6IQH - chains B and D of the 4 polymer chains in the assembly; structure by X-ray diffraction, 3.00 A resolution.

[Chain B]
Molecule: Immunoglobulin gamma-1 heavy chain
From: Homo sapiens
Reference sequence: P0DOX5 (IGG1_HUMAN); residues 236-445 here correspond to UniProt positions 238-447 (UniProt number = residue number + 2)
Amino-acid sequence (210 residues; numbered 236 to 445; the number before each row is that of its first residue):
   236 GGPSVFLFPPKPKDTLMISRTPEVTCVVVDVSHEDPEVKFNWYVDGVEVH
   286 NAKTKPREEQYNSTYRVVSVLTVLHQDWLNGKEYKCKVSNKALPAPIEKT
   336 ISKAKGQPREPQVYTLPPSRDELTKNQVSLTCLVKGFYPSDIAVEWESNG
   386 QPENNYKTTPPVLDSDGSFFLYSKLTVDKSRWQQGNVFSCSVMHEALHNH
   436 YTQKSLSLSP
Disordered / not traced: 236, 444-445
Swiss-Prot annotation at these positions:
  - glycosylation: N297 (N-linked (GlcNAc...) (complex) asparagine)
Disulfides: C261-C321, C367-C425
Glycans and other covalent adducts: glycan linked to N297

[Chain D]
Molecule: 17-mer peptide (GPDCAYHKGELVWCTFH)
Amino-acid sequence (17 residues; numbered 599 to 615; the number before each row is that of its first residue):
   599 GPDCAYHXGELVWCTFH
Disordered / not traced: 599-600, 614-615
Modified residues: A1LWV ((2S)-2-azanyl-6-(5-oxidanylidenepentanoylamino)hexanoic acid) at position 606
Disulfides: C602-C612

[Interface between chain B and chain D]
Pairs across the interface (32; chain B residue first):
  K246(B) - A1LWV_606(D)
  K248(B) - H605(D)
  K248(B) - A1LWV_606(D)  covalent bond
  L251(B) - V610(D)
  L251(B) - W611(D)
  M252(B) - H605(D)
  M252(B) - E608(D)
  M252(B) - L609(D)
  M252(B) - V610(D)
  I253(B) - L609(D)  hydrophobic
  I253(B) - V610(D)  hydrogen bond (backbone-backbone)
  I253(B) - W611(D)
  S254(B) - E608(D)
  S254(B) - L609(D)  hydrogen bond (side chain-backbone)
  R255(B) - A1LWV_606(D)
  H310(B) - W611(D)
  E380(B) - H605(D)  salt bridge
  E380(B) - A1LWV_606(D)
  E382(B) - A1LWV_606(D)
  P387(B) - A1LWV_606(D)
  M428(B) - H605(D)
  H433(B) - D601(D)  salt bridge
  N434(B) - D601(D)  hydrogen bond
  N434(B) - A603(D)
  N434(B) - V610(D)
  N434(B) - W611(D)
  N434(B) - C612(D)  hydrogen bond (side chain-backbone)
  N434(B) - T613(D)  hydrogen bond
  H435(B) - W611(D)
  Y436(B) - A603(D)  hydrophobic
  Y436(B) - Y604(D)
  Y436(B) - H605(D)
Other interface residues (no listed pair), chain B (19 interface residues in all): T250, G385, S426

[Summary]
19 residues of chain B and 11 residues of chain D are in contact; the contacts include 1 covalent bond, 5
hydrogen bonds and 2 salt bridges. Among the polar pairs are E380(B)-H605(D), H433(B)-D601(D) and
S254(B)-L609(D).
Chain B is Immunoglobulin gamma-1 heavy chain (Homo sapiens) and chain D is a 17-mer peptide
(GPDCAYHKGELVWCTFH); the structure, X-ray crystal structure of covalent-bonded complex of Fc and peptide, was
determined by X-ray diffraction, deposited together with 6IQG.
